9EZ4 - chains A and B of the 3 polymer chains in the assembly; structure by X-ray diffraction, 1.80 A resolution.

== Chain A ==
Molecule: Replicase polyprotein 1a
Organism: Severe acute respiratory syndrome coronavirus 2
UniProtKB: A0A8B1KJN1 (A0A8B1KJN1_SARS2); residues 1-306 here correspond to UniProt positions 3264-3569 (UniProt number = residue number + 3263)
Chain sequence (306 residues; each row starts with the number of its first residue):
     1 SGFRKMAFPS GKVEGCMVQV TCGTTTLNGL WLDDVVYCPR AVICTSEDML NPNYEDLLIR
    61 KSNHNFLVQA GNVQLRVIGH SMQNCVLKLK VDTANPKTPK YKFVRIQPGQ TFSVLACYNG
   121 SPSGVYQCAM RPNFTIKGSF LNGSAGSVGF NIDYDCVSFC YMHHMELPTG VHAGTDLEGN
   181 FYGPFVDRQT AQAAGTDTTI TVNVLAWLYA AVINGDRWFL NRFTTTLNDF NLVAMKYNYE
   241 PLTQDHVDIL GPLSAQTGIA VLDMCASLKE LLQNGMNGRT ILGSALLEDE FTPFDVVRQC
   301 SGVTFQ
Unresolved in the structure: 302-306
Differences from the reference sequence: conflict A41 (His3304 in A0A8B1KJN1), A145 (Cys3408 in A0A8B1KJN1)
Modified positions: C156 (cysteinesulfonic acid; OCS)
From the paper describing this entry:
  - conformationally variable residues (loop rearrangement, order/disorder transition, side-chain flip): C44 to L50, R298, F305
  - contacts within the chain: M6-F8, F8-R298, M6-R298
  - higher-order assembly contacts with a neighbouring Non-structural protein 7; pairs are residue here / residue on that copy: M6-Y126, R298-S123

== Chain B ==
Molecule: Non-structural protein 7
Organism: Severe acute respiratory syndrome coronavirus 2
UniProtKB: P0DTD1 (R1AB_SARS2); residues 1-306 here correspond to UniProt positions 3264-3569 (UniProt number = residue number + 3263)
Chain sequence (306 residues; row label = number of the first residue in the row):
     1 SGFRKMAFPS GKVEGCMVQV TCGTTTLNGL WLDDVVYCPR AVICTSEDML NPNYEDLLIR
    61 KSNHNFLVQA GNVQLRVIGH SMQNCVLKLK VDTANPKTPK YKFVRIQPGQ TFSVLACYNG
   121 SPSGVYQCAM RPNFTIKGSF LNGSAGSVGF NIDYDCVSFC YMHHMELPTG VHAGTDLEGN
   181 FYGPFVDRQT AQAAGTDTTI TVNVLAWLYA AVINGDRWFL NRFTTTLNDF NLVAMKYNYE
   241 PLTQDHVDIL GPLSAQTGIA VLDMCASLKE LLQNGMNGRT ILGSALLEDE FTPFDVVRQC
   301 SGVTFQ
Unresolved in the structure: 45-51
Differences from the reference sequence: conflict A41 (His3304 in P0DTD1), A145 (Cys3408 in P0DTD1)
Small-molecule neighbours: glutamine (GLN): F140, L141, N142, G143, S144, A145, H163, H164, M165, E166, H172
UniProt features mapped onto this chain:
  - site: Q306 (Cleavage)
  - cross-link (Glycyl lysine isopeptide (Lys-Gly)): K5 (interchain with G-Cter in ubiquitin), K90 (interchain with G-Cter in ubiquitin)
From the paper describing this entry:
  - conformationally variable residues (order/disorder transition): C44 to P52
  - contacts within the chain: Y126-F140

== Interface between chain A and chain B ==
Residue-residue contacts (83; chain A residue first):
  S1(A) - G138(B)
  S1(A) - S139(B)
  S1(A) - F140(B)  hydrogen bond (backbone-backbone)
  S1(A) - L141(B)
  S1(A) - E166(B)  hydrogen bond (backbone-side chain)
  S1(A) - G170(B)
  S1(A) - H172(B)  hydrogen bond (backbone-side chain)
  G2(A) - G138(B)
  G2(A) - S139(B)
  R4(A) - K5(B)
  R4(A) - Y126(B)
  R4(A) - Q127(B)
  R4(A) - C128(B)
  R4(A) - K137(B)  hydrogen bond (side chain-backbone)
  R4(A) - E290(B)  salt bridge
  K5(A) - Y126(B)
  M6(A) - G124(B)
  M6(A) - V125(B)
  M6(A) - Y126(B)  hydrophobic
  M6(A) - S139(B)
  A7(A) - G124(B)
  A7(A) - V125(B)  hydrogen bond (backbone-backbone)
  F8(A) - V125(B)
  P9(A) - S10(B)
  P9(A) - E14(B)
  P9(A) - L115(B)  hydrophobic
  P9(A) - P122(B)  hydrophobic
  P9(A) - S123(B)
  P9(A) - G124(B)
  S10(A) - P9(B)
  S10(A) - S10(B)  hydrogen bond (backbone-side chain)
  S10(A) - E14(B)  hydrogen bond (backbone-side chain)
  G11(A) - G11(B)
  G11(A) - E14(B)  hydrogen bond (backbone-side chain)
  E14(A) - P9(B)
  E14(A) - S10(B)  hydrogen bond (side chain-backbone)
  E14(A) - G11(B)  hydrogen bond (side chain-backbone)
  Y118(A) - G302(B)
  Y118(A) - T304(B)
  S121(A) - T304(B)
  S121(A) - Q306(B)
  P122(A) - P9(B)  hydrophobic
  P122(A) - T304(B)
  P122(A) - F305(B)  hydrogen bond (backbone-backbone)
  S123(A) - P9(B)
  S123(A) - V303(B)  hydrogen bond (side chain-backbone)
  S123(A) - F305(B)
  G124(A) - M6(B)
  G124(A) - A7(B)
  V125(A) - M6(B)
  V125(A) - A7(B)  hydrogen bond (backbone-backbone)
  V125(A) - F8(B)
  V125(A) - V125(B)  hydrophobic
  Y126(A) - R4(B)
  Y126(A) - K5(B)
  Y126(A) - M6(B)  hydrophobic
  Q127(A) - R4(B)
  C128(A) - R4(B)
  K137(A) - R4(B)  hydrogen bond (backbone-side chain)
  G138(A) - S1(B)
  G138(A) - G2(B)
  S139(A) - S1(B)
  S139(A) - G2(B)  hydrogen bond (side chain-backbone)
  S139(A) - Q299(B)  hydrogen bond
  F140(A) - S1(B)  hydrogen bond (backbone-backbone)
  L141(A) - Q299(B)
  L141(A) - C300(B)
  L141(A) - S301(B)
  L141(A) - G302(B)
  E166(A) - S1(B)  hydrogen bond
  G170(A) - S1(B)
  H172(A) - S1(B)
  G283(A) - L286(B)
  A285(A) - A285(B)  hydrophobic
  L286(A) - G283(B)
  L286(A) - A285(B)
  E290(A) - R4(B)  salt bridge
  R298(A) - S123(B)  hydrogen bond (side chain-backbone)
  R298(A) - G124(B)
  Q299(A) - S139(B)  hydrogen bond
  Q299(A) - L141(B)
  C300(A) - L141(B)
  S301(A) - L141(B)
Other interface residues (no listed pair), chain A (41 interface residues in all): F3, K12, G71, L115, T280
Other interface residues (no listed pair), chain B (43 interface residues in all): F3, T280, S284, R298
From the paper, about this interface:
  - specific contacts: M6(A)-Y126(B), R298(A)-S123(B)

== In short ==
41 residues of chain A face 43 of chain B across their interface, with 20 hydrogen bonds and 2 salt bridges.
Polar pairs include R4(A)-E290(B), E290(A)-R4(B) and S1(A)-E166(B). The authors report contacts between M6(A)
and Y126(B) and R298(A) and S123(B). The paper reports conformational variability at C44(A), R298(A) and
C44(B) among others; higher-order assembly contacts with a neighbouring Non-structural protein 7 through M6(A)
and R298(A).
Here chain A is Replicase polyprotein 1a and chain B is Non-structural protein 7, both from Severe acute
respiratory syndrome coronavirus 2. Entry 9EZ4 (Complex of a mutant of the SARS-CoV-2 main protease Mpro with
the nsp5/6 substrate peptide) was determined by X-ray diffraction together with 9EX8, 9EXU, 9EYA and 9EZ6 from
the same study.
